Entry 2FIE (X-ray diffraction, 2.81 A resolution); this record covers chains H and L of the 4 polymer chains in the assembly.

# Chain H (and L)
Molecule: Fructose-1,6-bisphosphatase 1
Source organism: Homo sapiens
Notes: EC 3.1.3.11; chain L of this document is another copy of the same molecule, construct and numbering; everything in this record applies to it too
Chain sequence (338 residues; numbered 0 to 337; the number before each row is that of its first residue; numbering starts at 0):
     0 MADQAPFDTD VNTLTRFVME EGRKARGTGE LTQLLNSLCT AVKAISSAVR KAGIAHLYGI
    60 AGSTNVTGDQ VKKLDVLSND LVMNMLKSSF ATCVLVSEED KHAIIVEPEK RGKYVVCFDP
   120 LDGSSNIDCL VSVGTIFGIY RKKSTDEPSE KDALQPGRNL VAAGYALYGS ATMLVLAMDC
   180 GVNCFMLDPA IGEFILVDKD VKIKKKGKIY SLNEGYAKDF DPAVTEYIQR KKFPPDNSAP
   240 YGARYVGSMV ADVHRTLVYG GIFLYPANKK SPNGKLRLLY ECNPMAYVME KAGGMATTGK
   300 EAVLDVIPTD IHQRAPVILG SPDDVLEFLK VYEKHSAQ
Unresolved in the structure: 0-8, 63-71, 337
Construct notes: variant Lys217 (Arg218 in 15277851)
Small-molecule neighbours:
  - A74 (2,5-dichloro-N-[5-methoxy-7-(6-methoxypyridin-3-yl)-1,3-benzoxazol-2-yl]benzenesulfonamide), molecule 1: Val17, Met18, Glu20, Gly21, Arg22, Ala24, Arg25, Gly26, Thr27, Gly28, Glu29, Leu30, Thr31, Leu34, Tyr113, Met177
  - A74, molecule 2: Gly26, Thr27, Gly28, Thr31

# How chain H and chain L interact
Contacting residue pairs - 114 pairs, chain H then chain L:
  Val10(H) with Tyr57(L); Gly58(L)
  Val48(H) with Ser169(L); Ala170(L)
  Arg49(H) with Arg49(L); Gly168(L), hydrogen bond (side chain-backbone); Ser169(L), hydrogen bond (side chain-backbone); Leu186(L); Pro188(L)
  Lys50(H) with Ala170(L); Met185(L); Leu186(L); Asp187(L); Pro188(L)
  Ala51(H) with Asp187(L); Pro188(L); Ala189(L), hydrogen bond (backbone-backbone)
  Gly52(H) with Asp187(L)
  Ile53(H) with Met185(L), hydrophobic; Asp187(L), hydrogen bond (backbone-side chain)
  Ala54(H) with Asp187(L), hydrogen bond (backbone-side chain); Ile190(L), hydrophobic; Ile194(L), hydrophobic
  Tyr57(H) with Val10(L); Ile194(L), hydrophobic; Leu195(L); Val196(L)
  Gly58(H) with Val10(L)
  Ile59(H) with Val10(L); Ile190(L), hydrophobic
  Ser124(H) with Tyr258(L), hydrogen bond (backbone-side chain)
  Asn125(H) with Tyr258(L)
  Asp127(H) with Tyr258(L)
  Cys128(H) with His253(L); Arg254(L); Tyr258(L), hydrophobic
  Leu129(H) with Leu166(L), hydrophobic; Gly168(L); Ser169(L), hydrogen bond (backbone-backbone); Ala170(L), hydrophobic; Met172(L), hydrophobic
  Val130(H) with Ser169(L), hydrogen bond (backbone-side chain)
  Ser131(H) with Ser131(L)
  Val132(H) with Ser169(L)
  Tyr167(H) with Ser169(L)
  Gly168(H) with Arg49(L), hydrogen bond (backbone-side chain); Leu129(L); Gly168(L)
  Ser169(H) with Val48(L); Arg49(L), hydrogen bond (backbone-side chain); Leu129(L), hydrogen bond (backbone-backbone); Val130(L), hydrogen bond (side chain-backbone); Val132(L); Tyr167(L)
  Ala170(H) with Val48(L); Lys50(L); Leu129(L), hydrophobic
  Met172(H) with Leu129(L), hydrophobic
  Met185(H) with Lys50(L); Ile53(L), hydrophobic; Leu129(L), hydrophobic
  Leu186(H) with Arg49(L); Lys50(L)
  Asp187(H) with Lys50(L); Ala51(L); Gly52(L); Ile53(L), hydrogen bond (side chain-backbone); Ala54(L), hydrogen bond (side chain-backbone)
  Pro188(H) with Arg49(L); Lys50(L); Ala51(L)
  Ala189(H) with Ala51(L)
  Ile190(H) with Ala54(L), hydrophobic; Ile59(L), hydrophobic
  Ile194(H) with Ala54(L), hydrophobic; Tyr57(L), hydrophobic
  Leu195(H) with Tyr57(L)
  Val196(H) with Tyr57(L)
  Tyr209(H) with Glu213(L), hydrogen bond (side chain-backbone)
  Asn212(H) with Gly241(L); Ala242(L), hydrogen bond (side chain-backbone); Arg243(L)
  Glu213(H) with Glu213(L); Lys231(L), salt bridge
  Gly214(H) with Pro239(L); Tyr240(L); Ala242(L)
  Lys217(H) with Lys231(L); Phe232(L); Asn236(L), hydrogen bond
  Lys231(H) with Glu213(L), salt bridge; Ala216(L); Lys217(L)
  Phe232(H) with Lys217(L)
  Pro233(H) with Lys217(L)
  Asn236(H) with Lys217(L)
  Tyr240(H) with Gly214(L)
  Ala242(H) with Asn212(L), hydrogen bond (backbone-side chain); Tyr244(L)
  Arg243(H) with Asn212(L); Tyr244(L); Val245(L); Gly246(L)
  Tyr244(H) with Ala242(L); Arg243(L); Tyr244(L), hydrogen bond (backbone-backbone)
  Val245(H) with Arg243(L)
  Gly246(H) with Arg243(L)
  His253(H) with Cys128(L)
  Arg254(H) with Cys128(L)
  Tyr258(H) with Ser124(L); Asn125(L); Asp127(L), hydrogen bond; Cys128(L), hydrophobic
Also at the interface, not in a pair above, chain H (58 interface residues in all): His55, Ile126, Leu166, Ala216, Pro239, Gly241, Val257
Also at the interface, not in a pair above, chain L (57 interface residues in all): Asp9, Ile126, Tyr209, Val257

# Overview
58 residues of chain H and 57 residues of chain L are in contact; the contacts include 20 hydrogen bonds and 2
salt bridges. Polar contacts include Glu213(H)-Lys231(L), Arg49(H)-Gly168(L) and Arg49(H)-Ser169(L). Bound to
chain H: compound A74.
Both chains are Fructose-1,6-bisphosphatase 1 (Homo sapiens). Entry 2FIE (Structure of human liver FBPase
complexed with potent benzoxazole allosteric inhibitors) was determined by X-ray diffraction (same publication
as 2FIX).
